Entry 3PW2 (X-ray diffraction, 2.74 A resolution); this record covers chains A and B of the 3 polymer chains in the assembly.

== Chain A ==
Name: DNA polymerase IV
Source organism: Sulfolobus solfataricus
Notes: EC 2.7.7.7
Reference sequence: Q97W02 (DPO42_SULSO); residues 2-342 here correspond to UniProt positions 1-341 (UniProt number = residue number - 1)
Amino-acid sequence (347 residues; numbered -4 to 342; the number before each row is that of its first residue; numbers below 1 keep their minus sign (His-4 is residue -4)):
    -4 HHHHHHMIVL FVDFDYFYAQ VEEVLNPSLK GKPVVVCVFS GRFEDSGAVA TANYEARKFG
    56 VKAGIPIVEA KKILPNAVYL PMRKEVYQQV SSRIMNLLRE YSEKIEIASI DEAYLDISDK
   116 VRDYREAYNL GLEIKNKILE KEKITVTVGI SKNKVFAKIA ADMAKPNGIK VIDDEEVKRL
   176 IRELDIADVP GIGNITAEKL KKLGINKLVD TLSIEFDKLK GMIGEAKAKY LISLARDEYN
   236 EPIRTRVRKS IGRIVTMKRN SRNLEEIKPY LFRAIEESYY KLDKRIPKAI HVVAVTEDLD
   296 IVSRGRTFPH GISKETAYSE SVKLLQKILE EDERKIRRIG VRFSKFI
Not modelled in the structure: -4 to 0
Sequence notes: expression tag (-4 to 1)
Bound ions: Ca2+ site 1: Asp8, Phe9, Asp106 (together with dTTP); Ca2+ site 2: Asp8, Asp106, Glu107 (together with dTTP); Ca2+ site 3: Ala182, Ile187
Ligand contacts: dTTP (TTP): Asp8, Phe9, Asp10, Tyr11, Phe12, Tyr13, Val44, Ala45, Thr46, Tyr49, Arg52, Ala58, Gly59, Met77, Asp106, Lys160
Curated features (UniProtKB/Swiss-Prot):
  - active site: Glu107
  - binding site (Mg(2+)): Asp8, Asp106
  - site: Tyr13 (Substrate discrimination)
Reported in the primary citation:
  - Ca2+ coordination: Ala182

== Chain B ==
Molecule: 15-nt DNA strand
Sequence (15 nucleotides; each row starts with the number of its first residue):
   372 TTXAATCCTT CCCCC
Modified / non-standard residues: PVX (N-(2-amino-5-{formyl[(6aS,8R,9R,9aR)-9-hydroxy-4-methoxy-1,11-dioxo-1,6a,8,9,9a,11-hexahydrocyclopenta[c]furo[3',2':4,5]furo[2,3-h]chromen-8-yl]amino}-6-oxo-1,6-dihydropyrimidin-4-yl)-2-deoxy-5-O-phosphono-beta-D-erythro-pentofuranosylamine) at position 374

== Chain A / chain B interface ==
Contacting residue pairs (31):
  Tyr13(A) with PVX_374(B), base contact
  Val33(A) with DT372(B), sugar contact; DT373(B), base contact
  Phe34(A) with DT372(B), sugar contact
  Ser35(A) with DT372(B), sugar contact; DT373(B), phosphate contact
  Ala45(A) with DT373(B), base contact
  Met77(A) with DT373(B), base contact
  Lys79(A) with PVX_374(B), base contact
  Gly219(A) with DC379(B), phosphate contact
  Glu220(A) with DC379(B), hydrogen bond to the phosphate
  Ala221(A) with DC378(B), phosphate contact; DC379(B), hydrogen bond to the phosphate
  Arg239(A) with DT377(B), salt bridge to the phosphate
  Arg243(A) with DA375(B), phosphate contact; DA376(B), salt bridge to the phosphate
  Lys244(A) with DA376(B), hydrogen bond to the phosphate; DT377(B), salt bridge to the phosphate
  Ser245(A) with DA375(B), sugar contact; DA376(B), hydrogen bond to the phosphate
  Ile246(A) with DA375(B), phosphate contact
  Gly247(A) with PVX_374(B), base contact; DA375(B), hydrogen bond to the phosphate
  Arg248(A) with DT372(B), hydrogen bond to the base; DT373(B), phosphate contact; PVX_374(B), base contact
  Ile249(A) with DT373(B), phosphate contact; PVX_374(B), base contact
  Val250(A) with DT373(B), phosphate contact
  Thr251(A) with DT373(B), hydrogen bond to the phosphate
  Lys276(A) with PVX_374(B), base contact
Interface residues without a listed pair, chain A (26 interface residues in all): Gly36, Ala43, Val44, Lys222, Val242

== Summary ==
The interface between chain A and chain B involves 26 residues on one side and 8 on the other; the contacts
include 7 hydrogen bonds and 3 salt bridges. Polar contacts include Arg248(A)-DT372(B), Glu220(A)-DC379(B) and
Ala221(A)-DC379(B). Bound to chain A: dTTP. From the paper: Ca2+ coordination by Ala182(A).
Chain A is DNA polymerase IV (Sulfolobus solfataricus) and chain B is a 15-nt DNA strand; the structure,
Ternary complex of Aflatoxin B1 Adduct modified DNA (AFB1-FAPY) with DNA Polymerase IV and incoming dTTP, was
determined by X-ray diffraction, deposited together with 3PVX, 3PW0, 3PW4, 3PW5 and 3PW7.
